PDB entry 3JCK | electron microscopy, 3.50 A resolution | chains D and I of the 9 polymer chains in the assembly

Chain D:
Protein: 26S proteasome regulatory subunit RPN7
Source organism: Saccharomyces cerevisiae S288c
Reference sequence: Q06103 (RPN7_YEAST); residues 1-429 here = UniProt positions 1-429
Sequence (429 residues; each row starts with the number of its first residue):
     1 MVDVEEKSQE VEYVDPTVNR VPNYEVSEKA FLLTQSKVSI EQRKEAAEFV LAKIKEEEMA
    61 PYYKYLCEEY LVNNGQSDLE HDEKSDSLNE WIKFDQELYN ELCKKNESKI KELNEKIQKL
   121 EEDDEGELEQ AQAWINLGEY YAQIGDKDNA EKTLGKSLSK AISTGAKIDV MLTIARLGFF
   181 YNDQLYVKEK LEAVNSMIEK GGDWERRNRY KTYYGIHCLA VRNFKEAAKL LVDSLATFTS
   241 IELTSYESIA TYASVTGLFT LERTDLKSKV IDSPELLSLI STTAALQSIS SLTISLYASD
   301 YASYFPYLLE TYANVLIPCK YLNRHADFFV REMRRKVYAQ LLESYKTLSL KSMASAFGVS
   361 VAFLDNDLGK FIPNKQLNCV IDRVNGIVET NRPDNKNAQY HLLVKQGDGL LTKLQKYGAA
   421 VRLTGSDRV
Disordered / not traced: 1-20, 73-92, 425-429
Curated features (UniProtKB/Swiss-Prot):
  - modified residue (Phosphoserine): Ser8, Ser77

Chain I:
Protein: 26S proteasome complex subunit SEM1
Source organism: Saccharomyces cerevisiae S288c
Reference sequence: O94742 (SEM1_YEAST); residue numbers follow UniProt; this construct covers 1-89
Sequence (89 residues; row label = number of the first residue in the row):
     1 MSTDVAAAQA QSKIDLTKKK NEEINKKSLE EDDEFEDFPI DTWANGETIK SNAVTQTNIW
    61 EENWDDVEVD DDFTNELKAE LDRYKRENQ
Disordered / not traced: 1-30, 46-57, 89
Curated features (UniProtKB/Swiss-Prot):
  - modified residue: Ser2 (N-acetylserine), Ser12 (Phosphoserine)

How chain D and chain I interact:
Contacting residue pairs (21):
  Gln184(D) - Ile59(I)
  Leu185(D) - Ile59(I)  hydrophobic
  Arg222(D) - Trp60(I)
  Leu309(D) - Thr74(I)
  Leu309(D) - Leu77(I)  hydrophobic
  Leu309(D) - Leu81(I)  hydrophobic
  Tyr312(D) - Thr74(I)
  Asp327(D) - Asp71(I)
  Arg331(D) - Asp65(I)  salt bridge
  Arg334(D) - Phe73(I)
  Gly358(D) - Leu81(I)
  Gly358(D) - Tyr84(I)
  Val359(D) - Glu80(I)
  Val359(D) - Leu81(I)  hydrophobic
  Ser360(D) - Glu80(I)  hydrogen bond
  Ser360(D) - Arg83(I)  hydrogen bond
  Phe363(D) - Phe73(I)  hydrophobic
  Phe363(D) - Glu76(I)
  Phe363(D) - Glu80(I)
  Asp367(D) - Phe73(I)
  Gln376(D) - Asp65(I)
Interface residues without a listed pair, chain D (22 interface residues in all): Val221, Phe305, Pro306, Arg324, His325, Val330, Ser355, Phe357
Interface residues without a listed pair, chain I (15 interface residues in all): Asp66, Val69, Lys78

Overview:
The interface between chain D and chain I involves 22 residues on one side and 15 on the other; the contacts
include 2 hydrogen bonds and 1 salt bridge. Polar pairs include Arg331(D)-Asp65(I), Ser360(D)-Glu80(I) and
Ser360(D)-Arg83(I).
Chain D is 26S proteasome regulatory subunit RPN7 and chain I is 26S proteasome complex subunit SEM1, both
from Saccharomyces cerevisiae S288c; the structure, Structure of the yeast 26S proteasome lid sub-complex, was
determined by electron microscopy.
